PDB entry 6AJ3 | electron microscopy, 3.80 A resolution | chains A and C of the 3 polymer chains in the assembly

== Chain A ==
Protein: Capsid protein VP1
Source organism: Enterovirus D68
Notes: EC 3.4.22.29, 3.6.1.15, 3.4.22.28, 2.7.7.48
Reference sequence: A0A097F8Q2 (A0A097F8Q2_9ENTO); residues 1-295 here correspond to UniProt positions 565-859 (UniProt number = residue number + 564)
Sequence (295 residues; numbered 1 to 295; the number before each row is that of its first residue):
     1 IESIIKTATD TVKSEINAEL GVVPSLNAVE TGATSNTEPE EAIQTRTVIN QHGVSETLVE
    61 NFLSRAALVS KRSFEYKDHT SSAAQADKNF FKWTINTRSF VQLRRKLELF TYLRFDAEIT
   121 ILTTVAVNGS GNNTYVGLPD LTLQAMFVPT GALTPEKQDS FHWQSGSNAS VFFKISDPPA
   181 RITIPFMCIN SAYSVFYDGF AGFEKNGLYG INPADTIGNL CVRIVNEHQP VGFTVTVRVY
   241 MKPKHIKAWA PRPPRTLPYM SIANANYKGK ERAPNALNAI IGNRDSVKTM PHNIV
Disordered / not traced: 1-53, 77-87, 127-138, 204-207, 268-295

== Chain C ==
Protein: Capsid protein VP3
Source organism: Enterovirus D68
Sequence (247 residues; numbered 1 to 247; the number before each row is that of its first residue):
     1 GVPTYLLPGS GQFLTTDDHS SAPALPCFNP TPEMHIPGQV RNMLEVVQVE SMMEINNTES
    61 AVGMERLKVD ISALTDVDQL LFNIPLDIQL DGPLRNTLVG NISRYYTHWS GSLEMTFMFC
   121 GSFMATGKLI LCYTPPGGSC PTTRETAMLG THIVWDFGLQ SSVTLIIPWI SGSHYRMFNN
   181 DAKSTNANVG YVTCFMQTNL IVPSESSDTC SLIGFIAAKD DFSLRLMRDS PDIGQLDHLH
   241 AAEAAYQ
Disordered / not traced: 175-188, 235-247

== Interface between chain A and chain C ==
Pairs across the interface (60; chain A residue first):
  Glu56(A) - Tyr106(C)
  Glu56(A) - Arg225(C)
  Glu56(A) - Met227(C)
  Thr57(A) - Asn42(C)  hydrogen bond
  Thr57(A) - Met43(C)  hydrogen bond (backbone-backbone)
  Thr57(A) - Leu44(C)
  Thr57(A) - Tyr106(C)
  Leu58(A) - Arg41(C)
  Leu58(A) - Asn42(C)
  Val59(A) - Arg41(C)  hydrogen bond (backbone-backbone)
  Phe62(A) - Tyr105(C)  hydrophobic
  Phe62(A) - Tyr106(C)
  Phe62(A) - Met227(C)
  Arg65(A) - Thr15(C)
  Arg65(A) - Met227(C)
  Ala66(A) - Thr15(C)
  Val101(A) - Gly234(C)
  Arg105(A) - Tyr105(C)  hydrogen bond
  Arg105(A) - Asp232(C)  salt bridge
  Arg105(A) - Ile233(C)
  Lys106(A) - Tyr105(C)
  Lys106(A) - Met227(C)
  Leu109(A) - Ile102(C)  hydrophobic
  Phe110(A) - Val40(C)  hydrophobic
  Phe110(A) - Met43(C)  hydrophobic
  Arg114(A) - Thr31(C)  hydrogen bond (side chain-backbone)
  Arg114(A) - Pro32(C)
  Arg114(A) - Glu33(C)
  Glu118(A) - His19(C)
  Glu118(A) - Ser21(C)  hydrogen bond
  Thr120(A) - Phe13(C)
  Ala169(A) - Ala24(C)
  Pro178(A) - Gly11(C)
  Arg181(A) - Phe13(C)
  Arg181(A) - Ser21(C)
  Ile182(A) - Ala22(C)
  Ile182(A) - Ala24(C)  hydrophobic
  Thr183(A) - Ser21(C)
  Thr183(A) - Ala22(C)  hydrogen bond (backbone-backbone)
  Thr183(A) - Pro23(C)
  Thr183(A) - Ala24(C)  hydrogen bond (backbone-backbone)
  Phe186(A) - Pro30(C)
  Phe186(A) - Thr31(C)
  Met187(A) - Phe28(C)  hydrophobic
  Cys188(A) - Thr31(C)  hydrogen bond (backbone-side chain)
  Ile189(A) - Thr31(C)
  Asn190(A) - Thr31(C)  hydrogen bond (backbone-side chain)
  Ser191(A) - Pro32(C)
  Ser191(A) - Met34(C)
  Lys242(A) - Thr16(C)
  Lys242(A) - Asp17(C)  hydrogen bond (side chain-backbone)
  Lys242(A) - Asp18(C)
  Lys247(A) - Glu33(C)
  Ala248(A) - Gln39(C)
  Ala248(A) - Val40(C)
  Trp249(A) - Ile36(C)  hydrogen bond (side chain-backbone)
  Trp249(A) - Gly38(C)
  Trp249(A) - Gln39(C)
  Ala250(A) - Gly38(C)  hydrogen bond (backbone-backbone)
  Pro254(A) - Asn101(C)
Other interface residues (no listed pair), chain A (42 interface residues in all): Val54, Gln102, Tyr112, Pro185, Tyr240, Lys244, Pro251, Thr256, Leu257, Pro258
Other interface residues (no listed pair), chain C (40 interface residues in all): Leu25, Pro37, Val46, Asn96, Leu224, Ser230

== In short ==
The interface between chain A and chain C involves 42 residues on one side and 40 on the other, with 13
hydrogen bonds and 1 salt bridge. Polar contacts include Arg105(A)-Asp232(C), Thr57(A)-Asn42(C) and
Arg105(A)-Tyr105(C).
Here chain A is Capsid protein VP1 and chain C is Capsid protein VP3, both from Enterovirus D68. Entry 6AJ3
(The structure of Enterovirus D68 procapsid) was determined by electron microscopy together with 6AJ0 and 6AJ2
from the same study.
